Entry 5ER6 (X-ray diffraction, 1.55 A resolution); this record covers chains A and C of the 4 polymer chains in the assembly.

[Chain A (and C)]
Protein: Oxidoreductase, short chain dehydrogenase/reductase family
Organism: Brucella ovis (strain ATCC 25840 / 63/290 / NCTC 10512)
Notes: chain C of this document is another copy of the same molecule, construct and numbering; everything in this record applies to it too
UniProt: A0A0H3ATY4 (A0A0H3ATY4_BRUO2); residue numbers follow UniProt; this construct covers 1-250
Amino-acid sequence (251 residues; row label = number of the first residue in the row; numbering starts at 0):
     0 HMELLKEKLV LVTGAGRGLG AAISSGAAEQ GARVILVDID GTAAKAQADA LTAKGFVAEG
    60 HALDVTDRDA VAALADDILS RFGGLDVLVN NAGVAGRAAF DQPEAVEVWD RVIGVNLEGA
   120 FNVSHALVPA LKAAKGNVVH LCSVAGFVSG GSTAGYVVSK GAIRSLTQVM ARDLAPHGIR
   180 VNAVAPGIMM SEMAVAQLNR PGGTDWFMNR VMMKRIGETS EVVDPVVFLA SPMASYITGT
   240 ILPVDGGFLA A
Sequence notes: expression tag (0)

[How chain A and chain C interact]
Pairs across the interface - 71 pairs, chain A then chain C:
  Met-1(A) with Met-1(C), hydrophobic; Leu-3(C), hydrophobic; Met-232(C), hydrophobic
  Leu-3(A) with Met-1(C), hydrophobic
  Gln-167(A) with Met-211(C); Ala-249(C)
  Ala-170(A) with Met-211(C)
  Arg-171(A) with Met-211(C)
  Ala-174(A) with Met-211(C)
  Arg-179(A) with Met-212(C)
  Ile-187(A) with Tyr-235(C)
  Phe-206(A) with Tyr-235(C)
  Val-210(A) with Tyr-235(C)
  Met-211(A) with Gln-167(C); Ala-170(C); Arg-171(C); Ala-174(C)
  Met-212(A) with Arg-179(C); Ser-234(C); Tyr-235(C), hydrophobic; Ile-236(C); Thr-237(C)
  Arg-214(A) with Ser-234(C), hydrogen bond (side chain-backbone); Tyr-235(C), hydrogen bond (backbone-side chain)
  Ile-215(A) with Tyr-235(C)
  Gly-216(A) with Tyr-235(C), hydrogen bond (backbone-side chain)
  Glu-220(A) with Ser-234(C), hydrogen bond; Tyr-235(C)
  Asp-223(A) with Met-232(C)
  Pro-224(A) with Phe-227(C), hydrophobic; Met-232(C); Ile-236(C), hydrophobic
  Phe-227(A) with Pro-224(C), hydrophobic; Phe-227(C), hydrophobic; Leu-241(C), hydrophobic
  Met-232(A) with Met-1(C), hydrophobic; Leu-3(C), hydrophobic; Asp-223(C); Pro-224(C)
  Ser-234(A) with Met-212(C); Arg-214(C), hydrogen bond (backbone-side chain); Glu-220(C), hydrogen bond
  Tyr-235(A) with Phe-206(C); Val-210(C); Met-212(C), hydrophobic; Arg-214(C), hydrogen bond (side chain-backbone); Ile-215(C); Gly-216(C), hydrogen bond (side chain-backbone); Glu-220(C); Val-243(C); Asp-244(C), hydrogen bond (backbone-backbone); Gly-245(C), hydrogen bond (backbone-backbone)
  Ile-236(A) with Met-212(C); Pro-224(C), hydrophobic; Pro-242(C)
  Thr-237(A) with Met-212(C); Gly-245(C); Gly-246(C)
  Gly-238(A) with Ala-249(C)
  Thr-239(A) with Leu-241(C); Pro-242(C)
  Leu-241(A) with Thr-239(C)
  Pro-242(A) with Ile-236(C); Thr-239(C)
  Val-243(A) with Tyr-235(C)
  Asp-244(A) with Tyr-235(C), hydrogen bond (backbone-backbone)
  Gly-245(A) with Tyr-235(C), hydrogen bond (backbone-backbone); Thr-237(C)
  Gly-246(A) with Thr-237(C)
  Ala-249(A) with Gln-167(C); Gly-238(C)
Interface residues without a listed pair, chain A (34 interface residues in all): Pro-231
Interface residues without a listed pair, chain C (34 interface residues in all): Pro-231, Leu-248

[In short]
Chain A and chain C each contribute 34 residues to their interface; the contacts include 12 hydrogen bonds.
Polar pairs include Arg-214(A)/Ser-234(C), Arg-214(A)/Tyr-235(C) and Gly-216(A)/Tyr-235(C).
Both chains are Oxidoreductase, short chain dehydrogenase/reductase family (Brucella ovis (strain ATCC 25840 /
63/290 / NCTC 10512)). Entry 5ER6 (Crystal structure of an oxidoreductase from Brucella ovis) was determined
by X-ray diffraction together with 5HA5 from the same study.
